PDB entry 8H4I | electron microscopy, 3.06 A resolution | chains A and D of the 5 polymer chains in the assembly

[Chain A]
Name: engineered mini Galpha-S subunit
Source organism: Homo sapiens
Amino-acid sequence (361 residues; each row starts with the number of its first residue; note: 26 numbers in that range are skipped by the numbering (no residue carries them; nothing is unmodelled there)):
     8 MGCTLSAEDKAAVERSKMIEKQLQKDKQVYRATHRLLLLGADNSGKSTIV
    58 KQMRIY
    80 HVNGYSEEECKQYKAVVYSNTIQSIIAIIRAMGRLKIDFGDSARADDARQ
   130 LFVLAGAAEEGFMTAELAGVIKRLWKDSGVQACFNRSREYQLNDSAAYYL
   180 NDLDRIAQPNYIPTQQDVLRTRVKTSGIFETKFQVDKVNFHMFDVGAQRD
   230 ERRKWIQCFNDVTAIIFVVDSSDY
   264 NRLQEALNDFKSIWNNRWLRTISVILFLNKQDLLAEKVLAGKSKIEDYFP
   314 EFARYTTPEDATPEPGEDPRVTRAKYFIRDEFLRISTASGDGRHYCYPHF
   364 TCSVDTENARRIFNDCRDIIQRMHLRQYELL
Disordered / not traced: 8-11, 80-203, 393-394

[Chain D]
Name: Nb35
Source organism: Lama glama
Amino-acid sequence (161 residues; numbered -21 to 139; the number before each row is that of its first residue; numbers below 1 keep their minus sign (Met-21 is residue -21)):
   -21 MKYLLPTAAAGLLLLAAQPAMAQVQLQESGGGLVQPGGSLRLSCAASGFT
    29 FSNYKMNWVRQAPGKGLEWVSDISQSGASISYTGSVKGRFTISRDNAKNT
    79 LYLQMNSLKPEDTAVYYCARCPAPFTRDCFDVTSTTYAYRGQGTQVTVSS
   129 AAALEHHHHHH
Disordered / not traced: -21 to 0, 128-139
Disulfides: Cys22-Cys96

[Interface between chain A and chain D]
Contacting residue pairs - 17 pairs, chain A then chain D:
  Asp229(A) - Ser112(D)
  Asp229(A) - Thr113(D)
  Glu230(A) - Asp109(D)
  Glu230(A) - Ser112(D)
  Glu230(A) - Thr114(D)
  Glu230(A) - Tyr115(D)
  Arg231(A) - Phe108(D)
  Arg231(A) - Asp109(D)  hydrogen bond (backbone-side chain)
  Arg232(A) - Pro100(D)
  Arg232(A) - Phe108(D)
  Arg232(A) - Asp109(D)  salt bridge
  Arg232(A) - Tyr115(D)
  Asn271(A) - Trp47(D)
  Ser275(A) - Cys107(D)
  Asn278(A) - Asp106(D)
  Asn279(A) - Asp106(D)
  Tyr311(A) - Gly62(D)
Other interface residues (no listed pair), chain A (14 interface residues in all): Arg228, Ile235, Gln267, Ile276, Pro313
Other interface residues (no listed pair), chain D (14 interface residues in all): Thr61, Ser63, Tyr117

[In short]
The chain A/chain D interface involves 14 residues from each chain, with 1 hydrogen bond and 1 salt bridge.
Polar contacts include Arg232(A)-Asp109(D) and Arg231(A)-Asp109(D).
Chain A is engineered mini Galpha-S subunit (Homo sapiens) and chain D is Nb35 (Lama glama); the structure,
DHA-bound FFAR4 in complex with Gs, was determined by electron microscopy, deposited together with 8H4K, 8H4L
and 8IYS.
